PDB entry 5MR4 | X-ray diffraction, 2.40 A resolution | chains A and C of the 4 polymer chains in the assembly

== Chain A ==
Name: Neurturin
Organism: Homo sapiens
Reference sequence: Q99748 (NRTN_HUMAN); numbering as in UniProt (aligned over 96-197)
Sequence (102 residues; numbered 96 to 197; the number before each row is that of its first residue):
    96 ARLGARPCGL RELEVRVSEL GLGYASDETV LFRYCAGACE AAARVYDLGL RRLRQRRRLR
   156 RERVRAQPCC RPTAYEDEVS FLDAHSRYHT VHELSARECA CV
Not modelled in the structure: 96-99
Disulfide bonds: Cys103-Cys165, Cys130-Cys194, Cys134-Cys196
Curated features (UniProtKB/Swiss-Prot):
  - binding site (heparan sulfate group): Arg149, Arg158, Arg160, Gln162
What the authors report for this chain:
  - mutagenesis - E123A/Y183A: abolished signaling
  - mutagenesis - R149A/R152A/R158A, R158A/R160A/Q162A: decreased binding to heparin-Sepharose
  - mutagenesis - R149A/R152A/R158A, R158A/R160A/Q162A: unchanged signaling

== Chain C ==
Name: GDNF family receptor alpha-2
Organism: Homo sapiens
Reference sequence: O00451 (GFRA2_HUMAN); residues 1-458 here = UniProt positions 1-458
Sequence (458 residues; row label = number of the first residue in the row):
     1 MILANVFCLF FFLDETLRSL ASPSSLQGPE LHGWRPPVDC VRANELCAAE SNCSSRYRTL
    61 RQCLAGRDRN TMLANKECQA ALEVLQESPL YDCRCKRGMK KELQCLQIYW SIHLGLTEGE
   121 EFYEASPYEP VTSRLSDIFR LASIFSGTGA DPVVSAKSNH CLDAAKACNL NDNCKKLRSS
   181 YISICNREIS PTERCNRRKC HKALRQFFDR VPSEYTYRML FCSCQDQACA ERRRQTILPS
   241 CSYEDKEKPN CLDLRGVCRT DHLCRSRLAD FHANCRASYQ TVTSCPADNY QACLGSYAGM
   301 IGFDMTPNYV DSSPTGIVVS PWCSCRGSGN MEEECEKFLR DFTENPCLRN AIQAFGNGTD
   361 VNVSPKGPSF QATQAPRVEK TPSLPDDLSD STSLGTSVIT TCTSVQEQGL KANNSKELSM
   421 CFTELTTNII PGSNKVIKPN SGPSRARPSA ALTVLSVL
Not modelled in the structure: 1-35, 67-74, 116-120, 132-157, 360-458
Disulfide bonds: Cys40-Cys93, Cys47-Cys53, Cys63-Cys78, Cys95-Cys105, Cys161-Cys222, Cys168-Cys174, Cys185-Cys200, Cys195-Cys241, Cys224-Cys229, Cys251-Cys323, Cys258-Cys264, Cys275-Cys293, Cys285-Cys347, Cys325-Cys335
Curated features (UniProtKB/Swiss-Prot):
  - lipidation: Ser444 (GPI-anchor amidated serine)
  - glycosylation (N-linked (GlcNAc...) asparagine): Asn52, Asn357, Asn413
What the authors report for this chain:
  - contacts within the chain: Arg97-Asp209 (hydrogen bond), Trp110-Ser266 (hydrogen bond), Glu121-Arg259 (backbone contact), Glu124-Arg265 (hydrogen bond), Trp110-Arg265, Glu102-Arg267 (hydrogen bond), Tyr128-Arg267 (hydrogen bond), Arg97-Arg267

== Chain A / chain C interface ==
Contacting residue pairs (35; chain A residue first):
  Glu109(A) with Lys166(C), salt bridge; Leu170(C)
  Asp122(A) with Leu162(C)
  Glu123(A) with Ala165(C); Asn169(C), hydrogen bond; Arg178(C), salt bridge; Arg232(C), salt bridge
  Thr124(A) with Lys166(C); Asn169(C), hydrogen bond (backbone-side chain)
  Val125(A) with Asn169(C)
  Leu126(A) with Leu170(C), hydrophobic
  Arg128(A) with Asp172(C), salt bridge
  Glu171(A) with Lys175(C), salt bridge
  Glu173(A) with Lys175(C); Ser179(C), hydrogen bond; Ser180(C); Ser183(C), hydrogen bond
  Val174(A) with Lys175(C); Ser179(C)
  Ser175(A) with Asn169(C), hydrogen bond (backbone-side chain); Arg178(C), hydrogen bond (backbone-side chain); Ser179(C), hydrogen bond; Ile182(C)
  Leu177(A) with Arg232(C), hydrogen bond (backbone-side chain)
  Ser181(A) with Glu231(C), hydrogen bond; Gln235(C), hydrogen bond (backbone-side chain)
  Arg182(A) with Asn186(C); Arg194(C)
  Tyr183(A) with Ile182(C), hydrophobic; Asn186(C), hydrogen bond (backbone-side chain); Gln235(C), hydrogen bond (side chain-backbone); Thr236(C); Leu238(C), hydrophobic
  Thr185(A) with Ser179(C); Ser183(C)
Interface residues without a listed pair, chain A (19 interface residues in all): Arg111, Phe176, His184
Interface features reported in the paper:
  - interface residues, chain A: Glu123(A), Tyr183(A)
  - interface residues, chain C: Ser183(C), Asn186(C)

== Overview ==
Chain A and chain C each contribute 19 residues to their interface, with 12 hydrogen bonds and 5 salt bridges.
Polar pairs include Glu109(A)-Lys166(C), Glu123(A)-Arg178(C) and Glu123(A)-Arg232(C). The paper reports that
R149A/R152A/R158A and R158A/R160A/Q162A of chain A reduce binding to heparin-Sepharose; interface residues
Glu123(A), Tyr183(A) and Ser183(C) among others.
Chain A is Neurturin and chain C is GDNF family receptor alpha-2, both from Homo sapiens; the structure,
Ligand-receptor complex, was determined by X-ray diffraction together with 5NMZ and 5MR5 from the same study.
